PDB entry 8FMS | X-ray diffraction, 3.44 A resolution | chains A and B of the 3 polymer chains in the assembly

Chain A:
Protein: Troponin C, slow skeletal and cardiac muscles
From: Homo sapiens
UniProtKB: P63316 (TNNC1_HUMAN); residue numbers follow UniProt; this construct covers 1-161
Chain sequence (164 residues; row label = number of the first residue in the row; numbers below 1 keep their minus sign (Gln-2 is residue -2)):
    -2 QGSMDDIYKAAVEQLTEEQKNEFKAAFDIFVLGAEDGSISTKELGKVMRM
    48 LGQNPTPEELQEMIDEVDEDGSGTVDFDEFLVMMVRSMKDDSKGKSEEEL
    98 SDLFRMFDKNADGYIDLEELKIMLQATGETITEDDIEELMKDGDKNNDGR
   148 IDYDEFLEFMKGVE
Not modelled in the structure: -2 to 0, 86-90
Construct notes: expression tag (-2 to 0); conflict Ser35 (Cys in P63316), Ser84 (Cys in P63316), Glu115 (Asp in P63316)
Curated features (UniProtKB/Swiss-Prot):
  - binding site (Ca(2+)): Asp65, Asp67, Ser69, Thr71, Glu76, Asp105, Asn107, Asp109, Tyr111, Glu116, Asp141, Asn143, Asp145, Arg147, Glu152
  - modified residue: Met1 (N-acetylmethionine), Ser98 (Phosphoserine)
  - natural variant: Ala8 (A8V: In CMH13), Leu29 (L29Q: In CMH13), Glu134 (E134D: In CMH13), Asp145 (D145E: In CMH13), Gly159 (G159D: In CMD1Z)

Chain B:
Protein: Troponin T, cardiac muscle
From: Homo sapiens
UniProtKB: P45379 (TNNT2_HUMAN); aligned to UniProt positions 193-297 over residues 183-287 (the alignment contains insertions or deletions, so no single offset holds)
Chain sequence (108 residues; each row starts with the number of its first residue):
   180 QGSHFGGYIQKQAQTERKSGKRQTEREKKKILAERRKVLAIDHLNEDQLR
   230 EKAKELWQSIYNLEAEKFDLQEKFKQQKYEINVLRNRINDNQKVSKTRGK
   280 AKVTGRWK
Not modelled in the structure: 180-204, 272-287
Construct notes: expression tag (180-182)
Curated features (UniProtKB/Swiss-Prot):
  - modified residue: Thr194 (Phosphothreonine), Ser198 (Phosphoserine), Thr203 (Phosphothreonine)

Interface between chain A and chain B:
Pairs across the interface - 13 pairs, chain A then chain B:
  Phe101(A) with Tyr258(B)
  Arg102(A) with Tyr258(B)
  Asp105(A) with Tyr258(B), hydrogen bond
  Ala108(A) with Tyr258(B)
  Asp109(A) with Asn261(B); Asn265(B), hydrogen bond (backbone-side chain)
  Gly110(A) with Asn265(B)
  Tyr111(A) with Asn265(B); Asp269(B), hydrogen bond
  Arg147(A) with Asp269(B), salt bridge
  Tyr150(A) with Arg266(B)
  Asp151(A) with Arg266(B), salt bridge; Asn270(B)
Also at the interface, not in a pair above, chain A (11 interface residues in all): Asp149
Also at the interface, not in a pair above, chain B (8 interface residues in all): Gln255, Val262

In short:
11 residues of chain A and 8 residues of chain B are in contact; the contacts include 3 hydrogen bonds and 2
salt bridges. Among the polar pairs are Arg147(A)-Asp269(B), Asp151(A)-Arg266(B) and Asp105(A)-Tyr258(B).
UniProt lists 15 Ca2+-binding residues on chain A.
Here chain A is Troponin C, slow skeletal and cardiac muscles and chain B is Troponin T, cardiac muscle, both
from Homo sapiens. Entry 8FMS (Complex structure of K210 deletion Troponin complex with neridronate) was
determined by X-ray diffraction.
